Entry 1TD4 (X-ray diffraction, 1.50 A resolution); this record covers chain A.

[Chain A]
Protein: Head decoration protein
Source organism: Enterobacteria phage P21
UniProtKB: P36275 (VSHP_BPP21); residues 0-114 here correspond to UniProt positions 1-115 (UniProt number = residue number + 1)
Sequence (115 residues; row label = number of the first residue in the row; numbering starts at 0):
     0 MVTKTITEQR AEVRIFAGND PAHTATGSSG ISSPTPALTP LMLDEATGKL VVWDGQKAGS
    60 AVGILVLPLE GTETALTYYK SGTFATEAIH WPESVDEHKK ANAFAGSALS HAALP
Disordered / not traced: 0-11
Sequence notes: modified residue (93)
Modified positions: Ser-93 (d-serine; DSN)
From the paper describing this entry:
  - self-association interface (contacts with another copy of this molecule); pairs are residue here / residue on that copy: Asp-19/Lys-79 (salt bridge), Ser-27/Asn-101 (hydrogen bond), Glu-44/Lys-56, Gly-47/Asn-101 (hydrogen bond), Lys-79/Ala-107 (hydrogen bond), Lys-79/Ser-109 (hydrogen bond), Asp-19, His-22, Ala-24, Ser-27, Leu-42, Gly-47, Lys-48, Ala-57, Gly-58, Val-61, Lys-79, His-97, Ala-100, Asn-101, Gly-105, Ser-109
  - contacts within the chain: Ile-14/Ala-84 (backbone contact), Ala-16/Thr-82 (backbone contact), Pro-20/His-22 (hydrophobic contact), His-22/Lys-79 (backbone contact), His-22/Ser-80 (backbone contact)

[Overview]
From the paper: a self-association interface involving Asp-19, His-22 and Ala-24 among others; contacts within
the chain involving Ile-14, Ala-84 and Ala-16 among others.
Chain A is Head decoration protein (Enterobacteria phage P21); the structure, Crystal structure of VSHP_BPP21
in space group H3 with high resolution, was determined by X-ray diffraction together with 1TD0 and 1TD3 from
the same study.
